Entry 4CTE (X-ray diffraction, 1.80 A resolution); this record covers chain A.

Chain A:
Molecule: Endo-1,3-beta-glucanase, family GH16
Organism: Zobellia galactanivorans
Notes: EC 3.2.1.39; fragment: catalytic module, residues 23-255
UniProt: G0L2L9 (G0L2L9_ZOBGA); numbering as in UniProt (aligned over 23-255)
Amino-acid sequence (233 residues; each row starts with the number of its first residue):
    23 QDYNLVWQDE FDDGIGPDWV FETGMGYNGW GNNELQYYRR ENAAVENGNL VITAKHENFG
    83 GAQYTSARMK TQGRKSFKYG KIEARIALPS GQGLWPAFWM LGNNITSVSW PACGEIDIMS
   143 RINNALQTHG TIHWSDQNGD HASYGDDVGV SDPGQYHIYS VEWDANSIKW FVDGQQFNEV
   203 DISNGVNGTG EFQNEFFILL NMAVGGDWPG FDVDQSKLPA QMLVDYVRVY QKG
Not modelled in the structure: 23, 255
Differences from the reference sequence: engineered mutation S142 (Glu in G0L2L9)
Ion coordination: Ca2+: E32, G70, D247
Ligand contacts: 1-thio-beta-D-glucopyranose (GS1): W52, G53, N54, R90, W117, A119, W121, L123, I127, W132, E137, D139, S142, H155, W230
From the paper describing this entry:
  - binding site for 1-thio-beta-D-glucopyranose: W117, W121, E137
  - binding site for glycerol: E56, W117, N223
  - catalytic residues: E137 (by similarity / conservation)
  - mutagenesis - E142S: abolished catalytic activity on laminarin and of MLG

Overview:
Ligands of chain A: 1-thio-beta-D-glucopyranose. The Ca2+ site is built by E32, G70 and D247. The paper
reports the catalytic residue E137; E142S abolishes catalytic activity on laminarin and of MLG.
Chain A is Endo-1,3-beta-glucanase, family GH16 (Zobellia galactanivorans); the structure, Crystal structure
of the catalytic domain of the modular laminarinase ZgLamC mutant E142S in complex with ..., was determined by
X-ray diffraction (same publication as 4CRQ).
